6KNB - chains B and E of the 7 polymer chains in the assembly; structure by electron microscopy, 6.90 A resolution (low resolution: residue-level contacts below are approximate; hydrogen-bond / salt-bridge calls are withheld).

[Chain B]
Protein: DNA polymerase D DP2 (DNA polymerase II large) subunit
Organism: Thermococcus kodakarensis
Amino-acid sequence (1324 residues; numbered 1 to 1324; the number before each row is that of its first residue):
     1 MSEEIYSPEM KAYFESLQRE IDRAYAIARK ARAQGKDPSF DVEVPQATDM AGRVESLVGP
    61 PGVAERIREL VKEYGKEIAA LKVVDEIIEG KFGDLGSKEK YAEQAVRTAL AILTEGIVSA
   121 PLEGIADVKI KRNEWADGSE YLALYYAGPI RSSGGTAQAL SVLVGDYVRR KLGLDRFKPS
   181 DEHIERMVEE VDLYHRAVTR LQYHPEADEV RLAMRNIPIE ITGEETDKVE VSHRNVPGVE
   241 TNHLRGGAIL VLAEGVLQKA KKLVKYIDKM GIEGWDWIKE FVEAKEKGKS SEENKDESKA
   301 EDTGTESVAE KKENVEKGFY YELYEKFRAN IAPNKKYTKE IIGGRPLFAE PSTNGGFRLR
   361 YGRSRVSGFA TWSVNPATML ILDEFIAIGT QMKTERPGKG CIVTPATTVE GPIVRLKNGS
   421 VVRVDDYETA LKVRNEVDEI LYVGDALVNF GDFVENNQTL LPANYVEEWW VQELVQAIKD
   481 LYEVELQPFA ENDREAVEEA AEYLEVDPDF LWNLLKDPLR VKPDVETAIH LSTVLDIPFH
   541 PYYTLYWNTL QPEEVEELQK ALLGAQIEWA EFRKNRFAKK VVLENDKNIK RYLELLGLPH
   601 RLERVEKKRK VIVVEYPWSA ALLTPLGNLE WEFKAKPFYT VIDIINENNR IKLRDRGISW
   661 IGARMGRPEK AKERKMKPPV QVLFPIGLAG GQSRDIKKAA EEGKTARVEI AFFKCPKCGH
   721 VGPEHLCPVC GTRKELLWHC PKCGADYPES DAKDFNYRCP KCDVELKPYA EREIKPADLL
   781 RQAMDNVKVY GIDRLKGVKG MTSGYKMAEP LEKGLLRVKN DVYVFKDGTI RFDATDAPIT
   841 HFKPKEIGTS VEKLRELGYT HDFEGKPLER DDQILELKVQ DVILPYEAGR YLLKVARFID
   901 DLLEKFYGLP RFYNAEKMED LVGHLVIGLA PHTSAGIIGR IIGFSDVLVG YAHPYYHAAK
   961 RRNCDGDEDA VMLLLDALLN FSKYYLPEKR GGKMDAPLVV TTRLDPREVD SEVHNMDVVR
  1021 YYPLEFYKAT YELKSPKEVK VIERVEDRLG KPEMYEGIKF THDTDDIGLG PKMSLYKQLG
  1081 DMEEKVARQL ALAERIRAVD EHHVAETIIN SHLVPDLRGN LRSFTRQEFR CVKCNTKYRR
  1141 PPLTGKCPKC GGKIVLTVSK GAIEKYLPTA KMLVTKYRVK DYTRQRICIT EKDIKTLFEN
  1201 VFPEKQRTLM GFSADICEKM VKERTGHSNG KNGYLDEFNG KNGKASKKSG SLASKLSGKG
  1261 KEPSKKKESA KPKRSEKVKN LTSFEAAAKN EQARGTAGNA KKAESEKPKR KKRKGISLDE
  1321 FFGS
Not modelled in the structure: 1-7, 289-314, 365-371, 383-399, 663-676, 1048-1079, 1199-1203, 1229-1324
Disulfide bonds: Cys-727/Cys-730
What the authors report for this chain:
  - catalytic residues: Asp-965, Asp-967

[Chain E]
Protein: DNA polymerase sliding clamp 1
Organism: Thermococcus kodakarensis (strain ATCC BAA-918 / JCM 12380 / KOD1)
UniProt: Q5JF32 (PCNA1_THEKO); numbering as in UniProt (aligned over 1-249)
Amino-acid sequence (249 residues; each row starts with the number of its first residue):
     1 MPFEVVFDGA KEFADLIATA SNLIDEAAFK FTEEGISMRA MDPSRVVLID LNLPESIFSK
    61 YEVEEPETIG INMDQFKKIL KRGKAKDTLI LRKGDENFLE ITFEGTAKRT FRLPLIDVEE
   121 LELELPELPF TAKVVLLGEV LKEGIKDASL VSDAIKFIAK ENEFTMKAEG ETNEVEIRLT
   181 LEDEGLLDLE VEEETKSAYG IRYLSDMVKG IGKADEVILR FGNEMPLQME YMIRDEGRLT
   241 FLLAPRVEE

[How chain B and chain E interact]
Contacting residue pairs (10; chain B residue first):
  Lys-1205(B) / Arg-246(E)
  Lys-1205(B) / Val-247(E)
  Lys-1205(B) / Glu-248(E)
  Gln-1206(B) / Val-46(E)
  Gln-1206(B) / Arg-246(E)
  Thr-1208(B) / Arg-45(E)
  Thr-1208(B) / Ala-244(E)
  Met-1210(B) / Leu-48(E)
  Met-1210(B) / Leu-125(E)
  Ser-1213(B) / Arg-45(E)
Interface residues without a listed pair, chain B (6 interface residues in all): Arg-1207
Interface residues without a listed pair, chain E (9 interface residues in all): Pro-245

[In short]
Chain B and chain E form an interface of 6 and 9 residues respectively. From the paper: catalytic residues
Asp-965(B) and Asp-967(B).
Here chain B is DNA polymerase D DP2 (DNA polymerase II large) subunit (Thermococcus kodakarensis) and chain E
is DNA polymerase sliding clamp 1 (Thermococcus kodakarensis (strain ATCC BAA-918 / JCM 12380 / KOD1)). Entry
6KNB (PolD-PCNA-DNA (form A)) was determined by electron microscopy together with 6KNC from the same study.
